PDB entry 5VVR | electron microscopy, 5.80 A resolution (low resolution: residue-level contacts below are approximate; hydrogen-bond / salt-bridge calls are withheld) | chains B and R of the 16 polymer chains in the assembly

Chain B:
Molecule: DNA-directed RNA polymerase II subunit RPB2
Source organism: Saccharomyces cerevisiae (strain ATCC 204508 / S288c)
Notes: EC 2.7.7.6
Reference sequence: P08518 (RPB2_YEAST); numbering as in UniProt (aligned over 1-1224)
Sequence (1224 residues; row label = number of the first residue in the row):
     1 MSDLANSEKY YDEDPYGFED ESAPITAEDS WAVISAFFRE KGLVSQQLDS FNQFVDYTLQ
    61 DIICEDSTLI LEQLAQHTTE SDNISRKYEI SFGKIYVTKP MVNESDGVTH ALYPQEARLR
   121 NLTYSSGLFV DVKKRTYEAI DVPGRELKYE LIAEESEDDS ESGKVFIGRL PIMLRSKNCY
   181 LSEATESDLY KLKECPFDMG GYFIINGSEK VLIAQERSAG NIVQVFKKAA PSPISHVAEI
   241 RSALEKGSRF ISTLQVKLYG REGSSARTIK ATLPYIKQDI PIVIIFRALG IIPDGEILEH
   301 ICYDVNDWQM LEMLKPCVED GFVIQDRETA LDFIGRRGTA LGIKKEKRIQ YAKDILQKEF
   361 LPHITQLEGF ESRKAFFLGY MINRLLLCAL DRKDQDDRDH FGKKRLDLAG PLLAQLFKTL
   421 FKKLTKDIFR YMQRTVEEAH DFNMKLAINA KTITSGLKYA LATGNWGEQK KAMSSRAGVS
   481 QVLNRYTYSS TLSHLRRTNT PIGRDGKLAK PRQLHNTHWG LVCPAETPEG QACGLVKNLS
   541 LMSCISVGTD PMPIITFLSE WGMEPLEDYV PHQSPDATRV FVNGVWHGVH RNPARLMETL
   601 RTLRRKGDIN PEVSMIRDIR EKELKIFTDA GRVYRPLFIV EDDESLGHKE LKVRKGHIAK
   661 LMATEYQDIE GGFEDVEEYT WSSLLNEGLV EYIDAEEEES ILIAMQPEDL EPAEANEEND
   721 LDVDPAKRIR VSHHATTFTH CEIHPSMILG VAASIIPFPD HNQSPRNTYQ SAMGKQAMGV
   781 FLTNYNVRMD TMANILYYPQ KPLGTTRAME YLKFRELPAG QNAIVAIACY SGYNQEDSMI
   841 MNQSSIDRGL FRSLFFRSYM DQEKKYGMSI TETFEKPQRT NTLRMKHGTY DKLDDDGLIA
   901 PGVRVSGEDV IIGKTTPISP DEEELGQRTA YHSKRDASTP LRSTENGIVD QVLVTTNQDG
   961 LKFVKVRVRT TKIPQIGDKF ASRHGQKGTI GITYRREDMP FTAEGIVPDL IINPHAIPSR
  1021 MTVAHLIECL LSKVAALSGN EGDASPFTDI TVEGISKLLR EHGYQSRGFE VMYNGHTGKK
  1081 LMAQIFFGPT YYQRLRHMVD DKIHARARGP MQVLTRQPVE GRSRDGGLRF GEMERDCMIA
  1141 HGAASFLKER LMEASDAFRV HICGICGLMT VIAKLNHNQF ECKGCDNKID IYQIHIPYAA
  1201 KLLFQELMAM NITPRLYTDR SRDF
Not modelled in the structure: 1-17
Metal / ion sites: Zn2+: Cys1163, Cys1166, Cys1185

Chain R:
Molecule: 10-nt RNA strand
Sequence (10 nucleotides; numbered 1 to 10; the number before each row is that of its first residue):
     1 AUCGAGAGGA

How chain B and chain R interact:
Residue-residue contacts (6; chain B residue first):
  Ala477(B) - A5(R)
  Lys775(B) - A7(R)
  Lys775(B) - G8(R)
  Gln776(B) - G8(R)
  Lys987(B) - A10(R)
  His1097(B) - G8(R)
Also at the interface, not in a pair above, chain B (7 interface residues in all): Lys979, Arg1124
Also at the interface, not in a pair above, chain R (6 interface residues in all): A1, G9

Summary:
The interface between chain B and chain R involves 7 residues on one side and 6 on the other. The Zn2+ site is
built by Cys1163(B), Cys1166(B) and Cys1185(B).
Here chain B is DNA-directed RNA polymerase II subunit RPB2 (Saccharomyces cerevisiae (strain ATCC 204508 /
S288c)) and chain R is a 10-nt RNA strand. Entry 5VVR (Ternary complex of RNA Pol II, transcription scaffold
and Rad26) was determined by electron microscopy together with 5VVS from the same study.
